7DWH - chains A and X of the 6 polymer chains in the assembly; structure by X-ray diffraction, 3.10 A resolution.

[Chain A]
Protein: U1 small nuclear ribonucleoprotein A
From: Homo sapiens
Reference sequence: P09012 (SNRPA_HUMAN); residue numbers follow UniProt; this construct covers 1-102
Amino-acid sequence (102 residues; each row starts with the number of its first residue):
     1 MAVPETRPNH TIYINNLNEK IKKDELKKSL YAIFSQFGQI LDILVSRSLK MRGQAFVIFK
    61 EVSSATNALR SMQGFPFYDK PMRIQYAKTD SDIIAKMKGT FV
Disordered / not traced: 1-5, 101-102
Swiss-Prot annotation at these positions:
  - modified residue: Ala2 (N-acetylalanine), Lys60 (N6-acetyllysine)
  - mutagenesis: Thr11 (T11V: Abolishes RNA binding), Tyr13 (Y13F: Substantially reduces RNA binding), Asn15 (N15V: Abolishes RNA binding), Asn16 (N16V: Substantially reduces RNA binding), Arg52 (R52Q: Abolishes RNA binding)

[Chain X]
Molecule: 45-nt RNA strand
Sequence (45 nucleotides; numbered 1 to 45; the number before each row is that of its first residue):
     1 GGACCUACUA CGAGCGCCAU UGCACUCCGG CGCCACGGGG GGUCC
Bound ions: Cu ion: G40 (together with S-adenosylmethionine)
Ligand contacts: S-adenosylmethionine (SAM): C5, U6, U9, A10, C11, A35, C36, G37, G38, G39, G40, G41

[How chain A and chain X interact]
Pairs across the interface (40):
  Tyr13(A) - G22(X)  base contact
  Tyr13(A) - C23(X)  stacking on the base
  Asn15(A) - U21(X)  base contact
  Asn15(A) - G22(X)  base contact
  Asn16(A) - U21(X)  hydrogen bond to the base
  Asn16(A) - G22(X)  hydrogen bond to the base
  Glu19(A) - U20(X)  hydrogen bond to the base
  Glu19(A) - G22(X)  base contact
  Lys22(A) - G14(X)  salt bridge to the phosphate
  Lys22(A) - C15(X)  salt bridge to the phosphate
  Leu44(A) - A24(X)  base contact
  Ser48(A) - C28(X)  phosphate contact
  Ser48(A) - G29(X)  phosphate contact
  Leu49(A) - A19(X)  base contact
  Leu49(A) - G29(X)  hydrogen bond to the phosphate
  Lys50(A) - G22(X)  hydrogen bond to the sugar
  Lys50(A) - A24(X)  salt bridge to the phosphate
  Met51(A) - C23(X)  sugar contact
  Met51(A) - A24(X)  sugar contact
  Arg52(A) - A19(X)  base contact
  Arg52(A) - U20(X)  base contact
  Arg52(A) - G22(X)  hydrogen bond to the base
  Arg52(A) - G29(X)  salt bridge to the phosphate
  Gly53(A) - G22(X)  base contact
  Gln54(A) - G22(X)  base contact
  Gln54(A) - C23(X)  sugar contact
  Phe56(A) - C23(X)  sugar contact
  Phe56(A) - A24(X)  stacking on the base
  Lys80(A) - U21(X)  hydrogen bond to the base
  Gln85(A) - C23(X)  hydrogen bond to the base
  Tyr86(A) - C23(X)  hydrogen bond to the base
  Ala87(A) - C23(X)  base contact
  Lys88(A) - C23(X)  hydrogen bond to the base
  Thr89(A) - A24(X)  hydrogen bond to the base
  Asp90(A) - A24(X)  hydrogen bond to the base
  Asp90(A) - C25(X)  hydrogen bond to the base
  Ser91(A) - A24(X)  base contact
  Ser91(A) - C25(X)  base contact
  Asp92(A) - C25(X)  hydrogen bond to the base
  Asp92(A) - U26(X)  phosphate contact
Also at the interface, not in a pair above, chain A (26 interface residues in all): Leu17, Ser46, Ile93

[In short]
The interface between chain A and chain X involves 26 residues on one side and 12 on the other, with 14
hydrogen bonds, 4 salt bridges and 2 aromatic stacking contacts. Among the polar pairs are Asn16(A)-U21(X),
Asn16(A)-G22(X) and Glu19(A)-U20(X). Bound to chain X: S-adenosylmethionine.
Here chain A is U1 small nuclear ribonucleoprotein A (Homo sapiens) and chain X is a 45-nt RNA strand. Entry
7DWH (Complex structure of SAM-dependent methyltransferase ribozyme) was determined by X-ray diffraction (same
publication as 7DLZ).
